1G20 - chains E and F of the 8 polymer chains in the assembly; structure by X-ray diffraction, 2.20 A resolution.

[Chain E (and F)]
Protein: Nitrogenase iron protein
Source organism: Azotobacter vinelandii
Notes: EC 1.18.6.1; chain F of this document is another copy of the same molecule, construct and numbering; everything in this record applies to it too
UniProtKB: P00459 (NIFH1_AZOVI); numbering as in UniProt; present here: 1-126, 128-289
Chain sequence (289 residues; each row starts with the number of its first residue; note: 1 number in that range is skipped by the numbering (no residue carries it; nothing is unmodelled there); numbering starts at 0):
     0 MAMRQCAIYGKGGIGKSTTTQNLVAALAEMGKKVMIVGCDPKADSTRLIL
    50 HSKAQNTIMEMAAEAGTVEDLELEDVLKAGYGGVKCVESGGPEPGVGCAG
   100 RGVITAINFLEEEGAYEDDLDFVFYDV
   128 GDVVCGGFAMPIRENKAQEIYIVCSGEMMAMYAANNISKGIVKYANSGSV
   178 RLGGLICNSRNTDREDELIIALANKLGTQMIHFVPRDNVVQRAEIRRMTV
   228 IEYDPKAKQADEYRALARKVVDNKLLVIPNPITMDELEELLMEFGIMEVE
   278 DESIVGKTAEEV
Unresolved in the structure: 0-1, 50-54, 116-118, 190-191, 272-289 (chain F: 0-1, 50-54, 187-190, 272-289)
Ion coordination: 4Fe-4S cluster Fe: C97, C132 (shared with C97(F), C132(F) of chain F)
Residues lining bound ligands: 4Fe-4S cluster (SF4): C97, A98, G99, V131, C132

[Chain E / chain F interface]
Residue-residue contacts (65):
  K10(E) - K10(F)
  K10(E) - G12(F)
  K10(E) - K41(F)
  G11(E) - K10(F)
  G12(E) - K10(F)
  G12(E) - E154(F)
  I13(E) - E154(F)
  P40(E) - V131(F)  hydrophobic
  K41(E) - D129(F)
  K41(E) - Y159(F)
  R46(E) - M261(F)
  R46(E) - E265(F)  salt bridge
  P91(E) - V131(F)
  E92(E) - K170(F)  salt bridge
  P93(E) - V130(F)  hydrophobic
  P93(E) - N163(F)
  P93(E) - K170(F)  hydrogen bond (backbone-side chain)
  G94(E) - V130(F)  hydrogen bond (backbone-backbone)
  G94(E) - C132(F)
  G94(E) - G133(F)
  G94(E) - A136(F)
  G94(E) - Y171(F)  hydrogen bond (backbone-side chain)
  V95(E) - C132(F)
  V95(E) - G133(F)
  V95(E) - K170(F)
  G96(E) - C132(F)
  G96(E) - G133(F)  hydrogen bond (backbone-backbone)
  A98(E) - V131(F)  hydrogen bond (backbone-backbone)
  D129(E) - K41(F)  salt bridge
  V130(E) - P93(F)
  V130(E) - G94(F)  hydrogen bond (backbone-backbone)
  V131(E) - P40(F)  hydrophobic
  V131(E) - K41(F)
  V131(E) - A98(F)
  C132(E) - G94(F)
  C132(E) - V95(F)
  C132(E) - G96(F)
  G133(E) - G94(F)
  G133(E) - V95(F)
  G133(E) - G96(F)  hydrogen bond (backbone-backbone)
  A136(E) - G94(F)
  E154(E) - G12(F)
  M155(E) - E221(F)
  Y159(E) - K41(F)
  Y159(E) - A42(F)  hydrophobic
  N163(E) - P93(F)
  G167(E) - P93(F)
  K170(E) - E92(F)  salt bridge
  Y171(E) - G94(F)  hydrogen bond (side chain-backbone)
  T189(E) - R213(F)
  E221(E) - M155(F)
  E221(E) - E265(F)
  I222(E) - E265(F)
  I222(E) - M269(F)  hydrophobic
  R223(E) - M269(F)
  R224(E) - D262(F)  salt bridge
  R224(E) - E265(F)  salt bridge
  M261(E) - R46(F)
  D262(E) - R224(F)  salt bridge
  E265(E) - R46(F)  salt bridge
  E265(E) - I222(F)
  E265(E) - R224(F)  salt bridge
  L268(E) - I222(F)  hydrophobic
  M269(E) - I222(F)  hydrophobic
  M269(E) - R223(F)
Other interface residues (no listed pair), chain E (44 interface residues in all): G14, S16, T17, A42, C97, M156, K166
Other interface residues (no listed pair), chain F (42 interface residues in all): G11, I13, S16, D43, P91, C97, M156, G167, L268

[Summary]
The interface between chain E and chain F involves 44 residues on one side and 42 on the other, with 8
hydrogen bonds and 9 salt bridges. Among the polar pairs are R46(E)-E265(F), E92(E)-K170(F) and
D129(E)-K41(F). Bound to chain E: 4Fe-4S cluster.
Chain E and chain F are both Nitrogenase iron protein (Azotobacter vinelandii); the structure, Mgatp-bound and
nucleotide-free structures of a nitrogenase protein complex between leu127del-Fe protein and the mofe protein,
was determined by X-ray diffraction together with 1G21 from the same study.
